4X5Y - chain A; structure by X-ray diffraction, 1.59 A resolution.

== Chain A ==
Name: Menin
Source organism: Homo sapiens
Reference sequence: O00255 (MEN1_HUMAN), isoform O00255-2; numbering as in UniProt; present here: 1-53, 74-386, 399-459, 538-593
Amino-acid sequence (489 residues; numbered -4 to 593; 109 numbers in that range are skipped by the numbering (no residue carries them; nothing is unmodelled there); the number before each row is that of its first residue; numbers below 1 keep their minus sign (Gly-4 is residue -4)):
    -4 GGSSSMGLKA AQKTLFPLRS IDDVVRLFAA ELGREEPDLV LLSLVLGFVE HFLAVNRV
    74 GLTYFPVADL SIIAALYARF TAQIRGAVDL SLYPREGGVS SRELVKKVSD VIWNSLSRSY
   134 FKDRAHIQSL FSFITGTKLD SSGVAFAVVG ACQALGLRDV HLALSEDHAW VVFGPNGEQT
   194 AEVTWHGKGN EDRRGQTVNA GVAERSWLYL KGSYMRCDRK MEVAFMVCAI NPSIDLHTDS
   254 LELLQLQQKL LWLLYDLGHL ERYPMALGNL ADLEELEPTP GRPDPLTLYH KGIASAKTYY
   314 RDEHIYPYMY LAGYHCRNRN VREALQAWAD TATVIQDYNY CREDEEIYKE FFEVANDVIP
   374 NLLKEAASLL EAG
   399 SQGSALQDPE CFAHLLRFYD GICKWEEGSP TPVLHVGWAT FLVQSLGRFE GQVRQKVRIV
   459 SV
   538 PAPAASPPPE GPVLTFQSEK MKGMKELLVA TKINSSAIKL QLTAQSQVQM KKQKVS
Unresolved in the structure: -4 to 1, 538-548, 590-593
Construct notes: expression tag (-4 to 0); linker (428-459); engineered mutation Ala541 (Thr in O00255)
Residues lining bound ligands: mi-503 (3XW; 4-methyl-1-(1H-pyrazol-4-ylmethyl)-5-[(4-{[6-(2,2,2-trifluoroethyl)thieno[2,3-d]pyrimidin-4-yl]amino}piperidin-1-yl)methyl]-1H-indole-2-carbonitrile): Ser155, Leu177, Ser178, Glu179, Asp180, His181, Ala182, Phe238, Cys241, Tyr276, Met278, Asp285, Tyr319, Met322, Tyr323, Ala325, Gly326, Trp341, Glu363, Glu366, Val367, Val371
Swiss-Prot annotation at these positions:
  - natural variant: Pro12 (P12L: In MEN1), Leu22 (L22R: In MEN1), Glu26 (E26K: In parathyroid adenoma and MEN1), Leu39 (L39W: In MEN1), Gly42 (G42D: In MEN1), Glu45 (E45G: In MEN1; E45K: In MEN1), Leu89 to Ala95 (deletion: In MEN1), Arg98 (R98L: In MEN1), Gly110 (G110E: In MEN1), Lys119 (deletion: In MEN1), Lys135 (K135I: In MEN1), His139 (H139D: In MEN1; H139P: In MEN1; H139R: In MEN1; H139Y: In MEN1), 75 further natural variant entries in UniProt
  - mutagenesis: Ala182 (A182F: Reduced interaction with KMT2A), Met278 (M278W: Loss of interaction with KMT2A and JUND), Asp285 (D285R: Reduced interaction with KMT2A; when associated with R-288 and R-290), Glu288 (E288R: Reduced interaction with KMT2A; when associated with R-285 and R-290), Glu290 (E290R: Reduced interaction with KMT2A; when associated with R-285 and R-288), Tyr319 (Y319A: Reduced interaction with KMT2A), Tyr323 (Y323A: Reduced interaction with KMT2A), Glu366 (E366A: Reduced interaction with KMT2A; when associated with A-370), Asp370 (D370A: Reduced interaction with KMT2A; when associated with A-366)
  - modified residue: Ser543 (Phosphoserine)
Reported in the primary citation:
  - binding site for mi-503: Tyr276, Trp341, Glu366

== Summary ==
Ligands of chain A: mi-503. Curated annotation (UniProt) lists 9 mutagenesis sites. From the paper: a binding
site for mi-503 at Tyr276, Trp341 and Glu366.
Chain A is Menin (Homo sapiens); the structure, Menin in complex with MI-503, was determined by X-ray
diffraction (same publication as 4X5Z).
